PDB entry 7VO9 | electron microscopy, 3.80 A resolution | chains A and N of the 6 polymer chains in the assembly

== Chain A ==
Molecule: 84-nt DNA strand
Sequence (84 nucleotides; row label = number of the first residue in the row):
     1 CAAGGCACAT GACAACGGTG TTCAGTGCCG CGTTGCCCGA TACCCCCTAC CCGTAGTTGA
    61 CTGGCATCCG GGCGCCGGGT CGCC
Disordered / not traced: 44-84

== Chain N ==
Molecule: Putative metal uptake regulation protein
Source organism: Streptomyces coelicolor (strain ATCC BAA-471 / A3(2) / M145)
UniProt: Q9L2H5 (Q9L2H5_STRCO); residue numbers follow UniProt; this construct covers 1-139
Chain sequence (159 residues; numbered -19 to 139; the number before each row is that of its first residue; numbers below 1 keep their minus sign (Met-19 is residue -19)):
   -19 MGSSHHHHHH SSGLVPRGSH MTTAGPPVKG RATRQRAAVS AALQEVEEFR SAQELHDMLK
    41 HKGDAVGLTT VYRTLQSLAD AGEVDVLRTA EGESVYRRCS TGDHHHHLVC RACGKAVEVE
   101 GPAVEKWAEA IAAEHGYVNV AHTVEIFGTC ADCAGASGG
Disordered / not traced: -19 to 5, 137-139
Differences from the reference sequence: initiating methionine (-19); expression tag (-18 to 0)
Bound ions: Zn2+ site 1: Cys79, His85, His87; Zn2+ site 2: His84, His86, His122; Zn2+ site 3: Cys90, Cys93, Cys130
Reported in the primary citation:
  - mutagenesis - R11A, D37A/H41A, R53A: decreased binding to the 84-nt DNA strand (chain A)

== Chain A / chain N interface ==
Residue-residue contacts (17):
  DA7(A) with Arg11(N), base contact
  DC8(A) with Arg11(N), hydrogen bond to the base
  DA9(A) with Gly10(N), phosphate contact; Arg11(N), phosphate contact; Thr13(N), phosphate contact; Arg16(N), salt bridge to the phosphate
  DT10(A) with Thr13(N), phosphate contact; Gln15(N), phosphate contact; Arg16(N), salt bridge to the phosphate; Thr50(N), hydrogen bond to the phosphate; Arg53(N), phosphate contact
  DG11(A) with Gln15(N), phosphate contact; Gly47(N), phosphate contact; Thr49(N), base contact; Arg53(N), base contact
  DA12(A) with Thr49(N), base contact
  DC13(A) with Thr49(N), base contact
Interface residues without a listed pair, chain N (10 interface residues in all): Ala45

== Summary ==
Chain A and chain N form an interface of 7 and 10 residues respectively, with 2 hydrogen bonds and 2 salt
bridges. Polar contacts include DC8(A)-Arg11(N), DT10(A)-Thr50(N) and DA9(A)-Arg16(N). Cys79(N), His85(N) and
His87(N) coordinate Zn2+ site 1. The paper reports that R11A, D37A/H41A and R53A of chain N reduce binding to
the 84-nt DNA strand (chain A).
Here chain A is an 84-nt DNA strand and chain N is Putative metal uptake regulation protein (Streptomyces
coelicolor (strain ATCC BAA-471 / A3(2) / M145)). Entry 7VO9 (Streptomyces coelicolor zinc uptake regulator
complexed with zinc and DNA (dimer of dimers)) was determined by electron microscopy, deposited together with
7VO0, 7VPD, 7VPZ, 7X74, 7X75 and 7X76.
